PDB entry 6TMG | electron microscopy, 2.80 A resolution | chains f and a of the 48 polymer chains in the assembly

[Chain f]
Name: ATPTG4
Source organism: Toxoplasma gondii (strain ATCC 50853 / GT1)
Reference sequence: S7UVZ7 (S7UVZ7_TOXGG); numbering as in UniProt (aligned over 1-267)
Chain sequence (267 residues; each row starts with the number of its first residue):
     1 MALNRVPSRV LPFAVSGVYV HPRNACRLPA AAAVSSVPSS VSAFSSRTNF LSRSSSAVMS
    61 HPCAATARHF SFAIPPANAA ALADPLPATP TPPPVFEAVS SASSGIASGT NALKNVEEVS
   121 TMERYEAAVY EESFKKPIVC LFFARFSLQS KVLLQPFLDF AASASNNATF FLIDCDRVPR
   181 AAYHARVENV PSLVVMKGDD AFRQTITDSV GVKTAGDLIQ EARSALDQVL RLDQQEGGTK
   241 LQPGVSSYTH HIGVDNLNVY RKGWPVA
Unresolved in the structure: 1-70, 103-111
Ligand contacts: 1,2-diacyl-sn-glycero-3-phosphocholine (PC1): Gln242, Pro243, Ser247

[Chain a]
Name: subunit d
Source organism: Toxoplasma gondii (strain ATCC 50853 / GT1)
Reference sequence: S7V493 (S7V493_TOXGG); residues 1-536 here correspond to UniProt positions 134-669 (UniProt number = residue number + 133)
Chain sequence (536 residues; row label = number of the first residue in the row):
     1 MQALRRGAAI PSRLLPRRDS WMSLAPFVAP NNAAAWRKLR DGAQEVQTVI ERQSTPGKPQ
    61 QIDWAKWESQ IAHKDILNCL KTFYTNQVQI LDRALGALET AKTPAPCEGA EKGWALFDAA
   121 LSACAKSVEK SEELLSNGAR ALWVSCSNPP VWKVNTNEWL DSDQYWQAFV EKHHFYSQYQ
   181 PGVVDPEAPQ EVEAFKQAWH SRMGKFNDRS DTPMLYAYMN ELPSWEYYDL HRSAFLEHMT
   241 YFLVRTGGDF RFFPEMPPWQ WLAHMENLRF KLLSVAQSRR SQLQLANLER ERALDFLPVD
   301 VEHHGEEYTQ KFLQYETELF QACAARLMGH FMFLCDPFIP VQSAEALSAV TRVDNGKGKL
   361 FSLGDDVNAL FYLPEQQRRD VERPTQAVQT LLGHLEATGR PFNPCYSELL HVHAEVLEER
   421 GEHWLTAPGE CVSQAFLRRL RTDDPAYEVY CSYFKEMYER FAGAKEVSME DGRKRLATIE
   481 KNAQEEAAAY GLALKTMGSA ELAHKAREGA AKLEQLRKAQ EKAAGKSAQT VQENKM
Unresolved in the structure: 1-121, 289-303, 508-536
Construct notes: conflict Thr351 (Ala484 in S7V493)
Ligand contacts: 1,2-diacyl-sn-glycero-3-phosphocholine (PC1): Leu215, Ala217, Tyr218, Met219

[How chain f and chain a interact]
Residue-residue contacts - 50 pairs, chain f then chain a:
  Ser71(f) - Asp208(a)
  Phe72(f) - Asp208(a)
  Phe72(f) - Trp225(a)  hydrophobic
  Pro85(f) - Thr442(a)  hydrogen bond (backbone-side chain)
  Pro87(f) - Thr442(a)
  Pro87(f) - Tyr447(a)
  Thr89(f) - Tyr447(a)
  Pro90(f) - Gln434(a)  hydrogen bond (backbone-side chain)
  Pro90(f) - Leu437(a)  hydrophobic
  Pro90(f) - Cys451(a)
  Thr91(f) - Tyr458(a)
  Pro92(f) - Gln434(a)
  Pro92(f) - Tyr458(a)  hydrophobic
  Pro93(f) - Tyr458(a)
  Phe96(f) - Asp336(a)
  Phe96(f) - Phe338(a)  hydrophobic
  Phe96(f) - Tyr458(a)  hydrophobic
  Ala98(f) - Pro337(a)
  Ala98(f) - Arg379(a)  hydrogen bond (backbone-side chain)
  Val99(f) - Gln376(a)
  Val99(f) - Arg379(a)
  Ser100(f) - Gln376(a)  hydrogen bond (backbone-backbone)
  Ser100(f) - Gln377(a)
  Ser100(f) - Arg379(a)
  Ser100(f) - Asp380(a)  hydrogen bond
  Ser101(f) - Ala427(a)
  Ser101(f) - Pro428(a)  hydrogen bond (side chain-backbone)
  Ala102(f) - Pro428(a)
  Arg145(f) - Arg438(a)
  Phe146(f) - Gly247(a)
  Phe146(f) - Gly248(a)
  Phe146(f) - Asp249(a)
  Phe146(f) - Phe252(a)  hydrophobic
  Phe146(f) - Arg438(a)
  Phe146(f) - Arg439(a)
  Leu148(f) - His423(a)
  Leu148(f) - Thr426(a)
  Leu148(f) - Ala427(a)  hydrophobic
  Leu148(f) - Arg438(a)
  Lys151(f) - Glu430(a)
  Lys151(f) - Arg438(a)
  Asp176(f) - Arg251(a)  salt bridge
  Glu188(f) - Phe252(a)
  Val190(f) - Phe252(a)  hydrophobic
  Ser209(f) - Trp261(a)
  Val210(f) - Arg245(a)  hydrogen bond (backbone-side chain)
  Val210(f) - Gln260(a)
  Val210(f) - Trp261(a)  hydrogen bond (backbone-side chain)
  Gly211(f) - Arg245(a)
  Ala267(f) - Val192(a)
Interface residues without a listed pair, chain f (36 interface residues in all): Ala80, Asp84, Ala88, Val95, Ala144, Ser147, Val152, Cys175, Asn189, Pro265
Interface residues without a listed pair, chain a (45 interface residues in all): Lys172, Glu187, Pro258, Glu419, Trp424, Leu425, Gly429, Cys431, Asp443, Phe454, Lys455, Met457, Phe461, Ala462

[Overview]
36 residues of chain f and 45 residues of chain a are in contact, with 8 hydrogen bonds and 1 salt bridge.
Polar contacts include Asp176(f)-Arg251(a), Pro85(f)-Thr442(a) and Pro90(f)-Gln434(a). Ligands of chain f:
1,2-diacyl-sn-glycero-3-phosphocholine. Bound to chain a: 1,2-diacyl-sn-glycero-3-phosphocholine.
Chain f is ATPTG4 and chain a is subunit d, both from Toxoplasma gondii (strain ATCC 50853 / GT1); the
structure, Cryo-EM structure of Toxoplasma gondii mitochondrial ATP synthase dimer, membrane region model, was
determined by electron microscopy (same publication as 6TMH, 6TMI, 6TMJ, 6TMK and 6TML).
